6K1J - chains E and J of the 10 polymer chains in the assembly; structure by X-ray diffraction, 2.85 A resolution.

# Chain E
Protein: Histone H3.1
Organism: Homo sapiens
UniProtKB: P68431 (H31_HUMAN); residues 0-135 here correspond to UniProt positions 1-136 (UniProt number = residue number + 1)
Amino-acid sequence (139 residues; numbered -3 to 135; the number before each row is that of its first residue; numbers below 1 keep their minus sign (Gly-3 is residue -3)):
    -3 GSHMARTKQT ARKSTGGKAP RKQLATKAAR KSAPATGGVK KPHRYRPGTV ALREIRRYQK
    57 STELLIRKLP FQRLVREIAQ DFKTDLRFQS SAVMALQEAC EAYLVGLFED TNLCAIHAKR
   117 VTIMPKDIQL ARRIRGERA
Unresolved in the structure: -3 to 37
Differences from the reference sequence: expression tag (-3 to -1)
Metal / ion sites: Mn2+: Asp77 (shared with 1 residue of chain D)
UniProt features mapped onto this chain:
  - modified residue: Arg2 (Asymmetric dimethylarginine), Thr3 (Phosphothreonine), Lys4 (Allysine), Gln5 (5-glutamyl dopamine), Thr6 (Phosphothreonine), Arg8 (Citrulline), Lys9 (N6,N6,N6-trimethyllysine), Ser10 (ADP-ribosylserine), Thr11 (Phosphothreonine), Lys14 (N6-(2-hydroxyisobutyryl)lysine), Arg17 (Asymmetric dimethylarginine), Lys18 (N6-(2-hydroxyisobutyryl)lysine), Lys23 (N6-(2-hydroxyisobutyryl)lysine), Arg26 (Citrulline), Lys27 (N6,N6,N6-trimethyllysine), Ser28 (ADP-ribosylserine), Lys36 (N6,N6,N6-trimethyllysine), Lys37 (N6-methyllysine), Tyr41 (Phosphotyrosine), Lys56 (N6,N6,N6-trimethyllysine) and 8 more in UniProt
  - lipidation: Lys18 (N6-decanoyllysine)

# Chain J
Molecule: 145-nt DNA strand
Organism: Homo sapiens
Sequence (145 nucleotides; each row starts with the number of its first residue; numbers below 1 keep their minus sign (DA-72 is residue -72)):
   -72 ATCAATATCC ACCTGCAGAT ACTACCAAAA GTGTATTTGG AAACTGCTCC ATCAAAAGGC
   -12 ATGTTCAGCT GATTCAGCTG AACATGCCTT TTGATGGAGC AGTTTCCAAA TACACTTTTG
    48 GTAGTATCTG CAGGTGGATA TTGAT
Metal / ion sites: Mn2+ site 1 near DG26 (its only coordinating residue here); Mn2+ site 2 near DG47 (its only coordinating residue here); Mn2+ site 3 near DG60 (its only coordinating residue here)

# Chain E / chain J interface
Contacting residue pairs (25; chain E residue first):
  Arg40(E) with DG70(J), sugar contact
  Tyr41(E) with DT69(J), phosphate contact; DG70(J), phosphate contact
  Arg42(E) with DG-5(J), salt bridge to the phosphate; DG70(J), salt bridge to the phosphate
  Pro43(E) with DA-6(J), phosphate contact; DG-5(J), sugar contact
  Thr45(E) with DT69(J), phosphate contact; DG70(J), hydrogen bond to the phosphate
  Arg63(E) with DG-14(J), phosphate contact; DC-13(J), salt bridge to the phosphate
  Arg72(E) with DC-23(J), salt bridge to the phosphate
  Arg83(E) with DC-24(J), hydrogen bond to the sugar; DC-23(J), phosphate contact
  Phe84(E) with DC-24(J), sugar contact; DC-23(J), hydrogen bond to the phosphate
  Gln85(E) with DC-24(J), phosphate contact
  Ser86(E) with DC-24(J), hydrogen bond to the phosphate
  Arg116(E) with DT-3(J), phosphate contact; DG-2(J), phosphate contact
  Val117(E) with DC-4(J), phosphate contact; DT-3(J), hydrogen bond to the phosphate
  Thr118(E) with DC-4(J), hydrogen bond to the phosphate; DT-3(J), hydrogen bond to the phosphate
  Met120(E) with DG-2(J), phosphate contact
Also at the interface, not in a pair above, chain J (12 interface residues in all): DA71

# In short
15 residues of chain E and 12 residues of chain J are in contact, with 7 hydrogen bonds and 4 salt bridges.
Polar pairs include Arg83(E)-DC-24(J), Thr45(E)-DG70(J) and Phe84(E)-DC-23(J).
Here chain E is Histone H3.1 and chain J is a 145-nt DNA strand, both from Homo sapiens. Entry 6K1J (Human
nucleosome core particle with H2A.X variant) was determined by X-ray diffraction together with 6IPU, 6JXD,
6K1I and 6K1K from the same study.
